PDB entry 4ZTF | X-ray diffraction, 2.70 A resolution | chains A and B of the 4 polymer chains in the assembly

== Chain A (and B) ==
Molecule: Integrase
Organism: Human spumaretrovirus
Notes: chain B of this document is another copy of the same molecule, construct and numbering; everything in this record applies to it too
Reference sequence: P14350 (POL_FOAMV); residues 1-392 here correspond to UniProt positions 752-1143 (UniProt number = residue number + 751)
Chain sequence (395 residues; each row starts with the number of its first residue; numbers below 1 keep their minus sign (Gly-2 is residue -2)):
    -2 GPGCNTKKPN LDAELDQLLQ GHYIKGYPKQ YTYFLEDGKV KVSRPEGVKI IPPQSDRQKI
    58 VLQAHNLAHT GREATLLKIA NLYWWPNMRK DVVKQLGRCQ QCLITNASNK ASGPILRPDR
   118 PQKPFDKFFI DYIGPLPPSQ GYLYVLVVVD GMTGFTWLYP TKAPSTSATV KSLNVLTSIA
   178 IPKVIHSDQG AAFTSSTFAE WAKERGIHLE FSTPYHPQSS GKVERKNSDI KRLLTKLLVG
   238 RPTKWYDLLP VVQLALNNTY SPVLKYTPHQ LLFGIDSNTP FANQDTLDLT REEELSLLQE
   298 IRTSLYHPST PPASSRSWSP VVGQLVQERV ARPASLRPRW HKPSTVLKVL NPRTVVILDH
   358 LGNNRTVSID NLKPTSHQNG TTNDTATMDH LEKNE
Disordered / not traced: -2 to 7, 376-392 (chain B: -2 to 115, 300-392)
Differences from the reference sequence: expression tag (-2 to 0); engineered mutation Ser217 (Gly968 in P14350), Gly218 (Ser969 in P14350)
UniProt features mapped onto this chain:
  - binding site (Mg(2+)): Asp123, Asp185
Ion coordination: Zn2+: His62, His66, Cys96, Cys99; Mg2+ site 1: Asp128, Asp185 (together with X2P); Mg2+ site 2: Asp128, Glu221 (together with X2P)
Residues lining bound ligands: X2P ((1R,2R,5S)-8'-(3-chloro-4-fluorobenzyl)-6'-hydroxy-2'-[(2S)-2-hydroxypropyl]-9',10'-dihydro-2'H-spiro[bicyclo[3.1.0]hexane-2,3'-imidazo[5,1-a][2,6]naphthyridine]-1',5',7'(8'H)-trione): Asp128, Asp185, Gln186, Gly187, Tyr212, Pro214, Gln215, Glu221

== Chain A / chain B interface ==
Residue-residue contacts - 67 pairs, chain A then chain B:
  Lys120(A) - Ile272(B)
  Pro121(A) - Ile272(B)
  Phe122(A) - Phe270(B)  hydrophobic
  Phe122(A) - Asn275(B)  hydrogen bond (backbone-side chain)
  Trp154(A) - Ile176(B)
  Asn171(A) - Pro247(B)
  Thr174(A) - Leu251(B)
  Ser175(A) - Pro247(B)
  Ser175(A) - Gln250(B)
  Ile176(A) - Phe152(B)
  Ile176(A) - Trp154(B)
  Ile176(A) - Leu251(B)
  Ile176(A) - Phe270(B)  hydrophobic
  Ala177(A) - Leu251(B)  hydrophobic
  Ala177(A) - His266(B)
  Ile178(A) - Leu251(B)  hydrophobic
  Ile178(A) - Asn275(B)  hydrogen bond (backbone-side chain)
  Ile178(A) - Thr276(B)
  Pro179(A) - Asn275(B)
  Lys180(A) - Asn275(B)  hydrogen bond
  Pro247(A) - Ser175(B)
  Gln250(A) - Ser175(B)  hydrogen bond (side chain-backbone)
  Gln250(A) - Ile176(B)
  Leu251(A) - Thr174(B)
  Leu251(A) - Ser175(B)
  Leu251(A) - Ile178(B)  hydrophobic
  His266(A) - Phe122(B)
  His266(A) - Ile176(B)
  Leu269(A) - Phe270(B)  hydrophobic
  Phe270(A) - Phe122(B)  hydrophobic
  Phe270(A) - Leu269(B)  hydrophobic
  Phe270(A) - Phe270(B)  hydrophobic
  Ile272(A) - Lys120(B)
  Ile272(A) - Phe122(B)
  Ser274(A) - Phe122(B)
  Ser274(A) - Ala177(B)
  Ser274(A) - Ile178(B)  hydrogen bond (side chain-backbone)
  Asn275(A) - Ile178(B)  hydrogen bond (backbone-backbone)
  Asn275(A) - Pro179(B)  hydrogen bond (side chain-backbone)
  Asn275(A) - Lys180(B)
  Asn275(A) - Arg202(B)
  Asn275(A) - Gly203(B)  hydrogen bond (side chain-backbone)
  Asn275(A) - Ile204(B)
  Thr283(A) - Lys120(B)  hydrogen bond (backbone-side chain)
  Leu284(A) - Arg117(B)
  Leu284(A) - Pro118(B)
  Leu284(A) - Lys120(B)
  Asp285(A) - Pro118(B)
  Leu286(A) - Pro118(B)
  Leu286(A) - Lys120(B)  hydrogen bond (backbone-side chain)
  Thr287(A) - Pro118(B)
  Thr287(A) - Lys120(B)
  Arg288(A) - Lys120(B)
  Arg288(A) - Pro121(B)
  Arg288(A) - Met149(B)
  Arg288(A) - Leu268(B)  hydrogen bond (side chain-backbone)
  Arg288(A) - Leu269(B)  hydrogen bond (side chain-backbone)
  Glu289(A) - Tyr263(B)
  Glu291(A) - Lys120(B)  salt bridge
  Leu292(A) - Gln267(B)
  Leu292(A) - Leu268(B)
  Leu292(A) - Gly271(B)
  Leu295(A) - Phe270(B)
  Gln296(A) - Gly271(B)
  Arg299(A) - Phe270(B)  hydrogen bond (side chain-backbone)
  Arg299(A) - Gly271(B)
  Arg299(A) - Ile272(B)
Other interface residues (no listed pair), chain A (36 interface residues in all): Phe152, Asp273, Thr276
Other interface residues (no listed pair), chain B (32 interface residues in all): Gln119

== Overview ==
36 residues of chain A face 32 of chain B across their interface; the contacts include 13 hydrogen bonds and 1
salt bridge. Among the polar pairs are Glu291(A)-Lys120(B), Phe122(A)-Asn275(B) and Ile178(A)-Asn275(B).
Ligands of chain A: compound X2P.
Both chains are Integrase (Human spumaretrovirus). Entry 4ZTF (Crystal Structure of the Prototype Foamy Virus
Intasome with a 2-Pyridinone Aminal Inhibitor) was determined by X-ray diffraction, deposited together with
4ZTJ.
